4V9G - chains A5 and AL of the 64 polymer chains in the assembly; structure by X-ray diffraction, 7.78 A resolution (low resolution: residue-level contacts below are approximate; hydrogen-bond / salt-bridge calls are withheld).

== Chain A5 ==
Molecule: Light-harvesting protein B-875 alpha chain
Organism: Rhodobacter sphaeroides
UniProt: P0C0X9 (LHA1_RHOSH); residue numbers follow UniProt; this construct covers 1-58
Amino-acid sequence (58 residues; each row starts with the number of its first residue):
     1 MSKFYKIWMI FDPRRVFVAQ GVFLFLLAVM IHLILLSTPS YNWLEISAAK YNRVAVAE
Not modelled in the structure: 1-7, 50-58
Small-molecule neighbours:
  - bacteriochlorophyll a (BCL), molecule 1: Leu-24, Ala-28, His-32, Leu-35, Leu-36, Trp-43
  - bacteriochlorophyll a (BCL), molecule 2: Leu-27, Ala-28, Ile-31, Leu-35

== Chain AL ==
Molecule: Reaction center protein L chain
Organism: Rhodobacter sphaeroides
UniProt: P0C0Y8 (RCEL_RHOSH); residues 0-281 here correspond to UniProt positions 1-282 (UniProt number = residue number + 1)
Amino-acid sequence (282 residues; row label = number of the first residue in the row; numbering starts at 0):
     0 MALLSFERKY RVPGGTLVGG NLFDFWVGPF YVGFFGVATF FFAALGIILI AWSAVLQGTW
    60 NPQLISVYPP ALEYGLGGAP LAKGGLWQII TICATGAFVS WALREVEICR KLGIGYHIPF
   120 AFAFAILAYL TLVLFRPVMM GAWGYAFPYG IWTHLDWVSN TGYTYGNFHY NPAHMIAISF
   180 FFTNALALAL HGALVLSAAN PEKGKEMRTP DHEDTFFRDL VGYSIGTLGI HRLGLLLSLS
   240 AVFFSALCMI ITGTIWFDQW VDWWQWWVKL PWWANIPGGI NG
Not modelled in the structure: 0
Small-molecule neighbours:
  - bacteriochlorophyll a (BCL), molecule 1: Ile-46, Ile-49, Tyr-128, Leu-131, Phe-146, Tyr-148, Ile-150, His-153, Trp-156, Val-157
  - bacteriochlorophyll a (BCL), molecule 2: Phe-97, Phe-121, Ala-124, Ile-125, Ala-127, Tyr-128, Leu-131, Trp-156, Val-157, Gly-161, Tyr-162, Phe-167, His-168, His-173, Ala-176, Ile-177, Phe-181, Ala-240, Val-241, Ser-244, Ala-245, Cys-247, Met-248
  - bacteriochlorophyll a (BCL), molecule 3: Ser-158, Tyr-162, Phe-181
  - bacteriochlorophyll a (BCL), molecule 4: His-168, Met-174, Ile-177, Ser-178, Phe-181, Thr-182, Leu-185
  - bacteriopheophytin a (BPH), molecule 1: Thr-38, Phe-41, Ala-42, Gly-45, Ile-46, Ile-89, Cys-92, Ala-93, Ala-96, Phe-97, Trp-100, Glu-104, Ala-120, Phe-121, Phe-123, Ala-124, Tyr-148, Gly-149, Ile-150, Ser-237, Leu-238, Val-241
  - bacteriopheophytin a (BPH), molecule 2: Phe-181, Ala-184, Leu-185, Ala-188, Leu-189, Leu-219, Val-220
  - ubiquinone-10 (U10), molecule 1: Val-26, Phe-29, Tyr-30, Val-31, Gly-35, Thr-38, Phe-39
  - ubiquinone-10 (U10), molecule 2: Ala-172, Ile-175, Ser-178, Phe-179, Thr-182, Leu-185, Ala-186, Leu-189, His-190, Leu-193, Phe-216, Val-220, Tyr-222, Ser-223, Ile-224, Gly-225, Ile-229, Leu-232, Leu-236, Phe-243, Leu-246, Ile-250

== How chain A5 and chain AL interact ==
Pairs across the interface (23):
  Phe-11(A5) / Gly-18(AL)
  Phe-11(A5) / Leu-21(AL)
  Arg-14(A5) / Gly-18(AL)
  Arg-14(A5) / Leu-21(AL)
  Arg-14(A5) / Phe-33(AL)
  Leu-26(A5) / Phe-40(AL)
  Met-30(A5) / Ile-88(AL)
  Leu-33(A5) / Gly-84(AL)
  Leu-33(A5) / Leu-85(AL)
  Leu-33(A5) / Gln-87(AL)
  Leu-33(A5) / Ile-88(AL)
  Ile-34(A5) / Leu-80(AL)
  Ile-34(A5) / Ile-88(AL)
  Ser-37(A5) / Ala-78(AL)
  Ser-37(A5) / Pro-79(AL)
  Ser-37(A5) / Leu-80(AL)
  Ser-37(A5) / Gly-84(AL)
  Ser-37(A5) / Gln-87(AL)
  Thr-38(A5) / Pro-79(AL)
  Thr-38(A5) / Leu-80(AL)
  Pro-39(A5) / Leu-80(AL)
  Asn-42(A5) / Tyr-73(AL)
  Glu-45(A5) / Tyr-73(AL)
Interface residues without a listed pair, chain A5 (13 interface residues in all): Leu-36, Ile-46
Interface residues without a listed pair, chain AL (13 interface residues in all): Val-17

== Summary ==
Chain A5 and chain AL each contribute 13 residues to their interface. Bound to chain A5: bacteriochlorophyll
a. Ligands of chain AL: 4 copies of bacteriochlorophyll a, bacteriopheophytin a and ubiquinone-10.
Chain A5 is Light-harvesting protein B-875 alpha chain and chain AL is Reaction center protein L chain, both
from Rhodobacter sphaeroides; the structure, RC-LH1-PufX dimer complex from Rhodobacter sphaeroides, was
determined by X-ray diffraction.
